7ZNL - chains I and O of the 28 polymer chains in the assembly; structure by electron microscopy, 3.45 A resolution.

[Chain I]
Name: THO complex subunit 1
From: Homo sapiens
UniProt: Q96FV9 (THOC1_HUMAN); residues 1-657 here = UniProt positions 1-657
Amino-acid sequence (657 residues; numbered 1 to 657; the number before each row is that of its first residue):
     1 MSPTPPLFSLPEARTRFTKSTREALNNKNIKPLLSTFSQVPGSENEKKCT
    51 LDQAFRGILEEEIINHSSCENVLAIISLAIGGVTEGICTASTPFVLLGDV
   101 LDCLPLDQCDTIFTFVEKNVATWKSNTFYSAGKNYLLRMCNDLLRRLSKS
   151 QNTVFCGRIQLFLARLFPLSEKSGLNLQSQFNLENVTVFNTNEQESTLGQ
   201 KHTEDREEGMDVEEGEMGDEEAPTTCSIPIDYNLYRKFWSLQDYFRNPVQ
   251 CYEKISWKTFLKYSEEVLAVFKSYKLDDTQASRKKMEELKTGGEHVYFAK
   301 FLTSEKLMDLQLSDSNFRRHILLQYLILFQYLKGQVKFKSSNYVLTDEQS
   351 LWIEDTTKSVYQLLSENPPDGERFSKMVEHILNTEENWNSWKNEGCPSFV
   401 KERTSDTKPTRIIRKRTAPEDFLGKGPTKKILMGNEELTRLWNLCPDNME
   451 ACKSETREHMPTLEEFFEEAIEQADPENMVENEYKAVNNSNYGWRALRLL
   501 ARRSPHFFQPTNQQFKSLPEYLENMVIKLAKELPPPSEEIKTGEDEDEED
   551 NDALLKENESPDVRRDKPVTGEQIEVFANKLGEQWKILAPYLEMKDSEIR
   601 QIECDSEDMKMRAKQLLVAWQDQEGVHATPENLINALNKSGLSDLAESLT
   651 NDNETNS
Unresolved in the structure: 1-9, 23-28, 39-43, 66-69, 85-90, 124-132, 168-226, 279-284, 290-295, 335-341, 393-417, 425-428, 446-457, 475-481, 529-657
UniProt features mapped onto this chain:
  - region: Lys-133 to Phe-167 (Dock domain)
  - motif: Arg-414 to Lys-430 (Nuclear localization signal)
  - modified residue: Met-1 (N-acetylmethionine), Ser-2 (Phosphoserine), Thr-4 (Phosphothreonine), Lys-133 (N6-acetyllysine), Lys-300 (N6-acetyllysine), Ser-537 (Phosphoserine), Thr-542 (Phosphothreonine), Ser-560 (Phosphoserine)
  - cross-link (Glycyl lysine isopeptide (Lys-Gly)): Lys-31 (interchain with G-Cter in SUMO2), Lys-408 (interchain with G-Cter in SUMO2), Lys-580 (interchain with G-Cter in SUMO2), Lys-595 (interchain with G-Cter in SUMO1)
  - natural variant: Leu-183 (L183V: In DFNA86)
  - mutagenesis: Leu-617 (L617P: Loss of ability to induce apoptosis. Interferes with normal response of SaOS-2 cells to radiation), Trp-620 (W620P/R: Loss of ability to induce apoptosis. Interferes with normal response of SaOS-2 cells to radiation)

[Chain O]
Name: THO complex subunit 7 homolog
From: Homo sapiens
UniProt: Q6I9Y2 (THOC7_HUMAN); residue numbers follow UniProt; this construct covers 1-204
Amino-acid sequence (204 residues; numbered 1 to 204; the number before each row is that of its first residue):
     1 MGAVTDDEVIRKRLLIDGDGAGDDRRINLLVKSFIKWCNSGSQEEGYSQY
    51 QRMLSTLSQCEFSMGKTLLVYDMNLREMENYEKIYKEIECSIAGAHEKIA
   101 ECKKQILQAKRIRKNRQEYDALAKVIQHHPDRHETLKELEALGKELEHLS
   151 HIKESVEDKLELRRKQFHVLLSTIHELQQTLENDEKLSEVEEAQEASMET
   201 DPKP
Unresolved in the structure: 1-5, 15-22, 42-45, 182-204
UniProt features mapped onto this chain:
  - modified residue: Gly-2 (N-acetylglycine), Thr-5 (Phosphothreonine), Lys-36 (N6-acetyllysine)

[How chain I and chain O interact]
Residue-residue contacts (25):
  Leu-10(I) / Tyr-47(O)
  Leu-10(I) / Gln-51(O)
  Leu-10(I) / Leu-54(O)  hydrophobic
  Arg-14(I) / Ser-58(O)
  Gln-53(I) / Ser-55(O)  hydrogen bond
  Gln-53(I) / Ser-58(O)  hydrogen bond
  Gln-53(I) / Gln-59(O)
  Arg-56(I) / Gln-59(O)
  Arg-56(I) / Phe-62(O)
  Glu-60(I) / Phe-62(O)
  Glu-60(I) / Gly-65(O)
  Ile-63(I) / Leu-69(O)  hydrophobic
  Asp-99(I) / Phe-62(O)
  Asp-99(I) / Lys-66(O)
  Asp-102(I) / Lys-66(O)  salt bridge
  Asp-102(I) / Val-70(O)
  Asp-102(I) / Met-73(O)
  Cys-103(I) / Leu-69(O)  hydrophobic
  Cys-103(I) / Met-73(O)
  Leu-104(I) / Met-73(O)
  Pro-105(I) / Met-73(O)
  Pro-105(I) / Glu-77(O)
  Arg-146(I) / Met-73(O)
  Arg-146(I) / Glu-77(O)  salt bridge
  Gln-151(I) / Ile-84(O)
Interface residues without a listed pair, chain I (15 interface residues in all): Glu-46, Ile-64
Interface residues without a listed pair, chain O (17 interface residues in all): Arg-76, Asn-80, Ile-88

[Overview]
The interface between chain I and chain O involves 15 residues on one side and 17 on the other; the contacts
include 2 hydrogen bonds and 2 salt bridges. Polar contacts include Asp-102(I)/Lys-66(O), Arg-146(I)/Glu-77(O)
and Gln-53(I)/Ser-55(O). UniProt lists 2 mutagenesis sites on chain I.
Here chain I is THO complex subunit 1 and chain O is THO complex subunit 7 homolog, both from Homo sapiens.
Entry 7ZNL (Structure of the human TREX core THO-UAP56 complex) was determined by electron microscopy.
